PDB entry 8B6H | electron microscopy, 2.60 A resolution | chains Da and Db of the 106 polymer chains in the assembly

== Chain Da ==
Protein: Cytochrome c oxidase subunit 1
From: Tetrahymena thermophila SB210
UniProtKB: Q950Y4 (Q950Y4_TETTH); residues 1-688 here = UniProt positions 1-688
Sequence (688 residues; each row starts with the number of its first residue):
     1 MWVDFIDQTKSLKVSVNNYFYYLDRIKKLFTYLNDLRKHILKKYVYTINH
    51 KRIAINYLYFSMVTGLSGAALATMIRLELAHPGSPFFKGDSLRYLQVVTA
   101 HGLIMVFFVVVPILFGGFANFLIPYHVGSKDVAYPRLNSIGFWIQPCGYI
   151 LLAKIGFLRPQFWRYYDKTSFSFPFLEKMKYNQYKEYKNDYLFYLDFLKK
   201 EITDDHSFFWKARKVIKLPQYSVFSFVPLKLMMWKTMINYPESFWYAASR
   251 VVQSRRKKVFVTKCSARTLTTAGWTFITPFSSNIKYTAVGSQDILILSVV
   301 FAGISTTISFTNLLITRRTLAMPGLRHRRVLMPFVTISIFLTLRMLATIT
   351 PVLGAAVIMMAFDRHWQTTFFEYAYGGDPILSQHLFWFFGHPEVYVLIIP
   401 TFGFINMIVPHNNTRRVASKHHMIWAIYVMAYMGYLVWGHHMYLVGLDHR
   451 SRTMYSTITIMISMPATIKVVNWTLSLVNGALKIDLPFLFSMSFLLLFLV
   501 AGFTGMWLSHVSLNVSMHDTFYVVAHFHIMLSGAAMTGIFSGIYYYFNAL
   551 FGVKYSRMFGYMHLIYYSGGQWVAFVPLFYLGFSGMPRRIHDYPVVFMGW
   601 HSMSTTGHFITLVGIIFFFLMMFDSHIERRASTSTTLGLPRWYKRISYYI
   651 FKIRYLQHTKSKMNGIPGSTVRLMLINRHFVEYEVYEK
Disordered / not traced: 1-17
Differences from the reference sequence: variant Ala-288 (Gly in Q950Y4)
Ion coordination: Ca2+: Glu-78, His-81, His-591; heme a Fe near His-101 (its only coordinating residue here); Cu ion: His-391, His-440, His-441; Mg2+: Asp-519 (shared with Glu-551(Db) of chain Db)
Small-molecule neighbours:
  - 1,2-Distearoyl-sn-glycerophosphoethanolamine (3PE), molecule 1: Leu-297, Val-300, Phe-301, Ile-304, Ile-358, Ala-361, Phe-362, His-365, Trp-366
  - 1,2-Distearoyl-sn-glycerophosphoethanolamine (3PE), molecule 2: Trp-572, Val-573, Val-576, Pro-577, Tyr-580, Trp-600, Met-603
  - 1,2-Distearoyl-sn-glycerophosphoethanolamine (3PE), molecule 3: Phe-609, Leu-612, Ile-616
  - heme a (HEA), molecule 1: Leu-58, Ser-61, Met-62, Gly-65, Ala-69, Ala-72, Ile-75, Arg-76, Leu-79, Tyr-94, Val-98, His-101, Gly-102, Met-105, Val-106, Val-110, Ile-113, Gly-273, Trp-274, Phe-521, Val-524, Phe-527, His-528, Leu-531, Ser-532, Met-536, Ile-539, Phe-540, Ile-543, Tyr-567, Gln-571, Phe-575, Arg-588, Arg-589, Ile-590, His-608, Thr-611, Ile-615, Phe-618, Phe-619
  - heme a (HEA), molecule 2: Trp-274, Thr-275, Trp-387, Val-394, Tyr-395, Ile-398, His-440, His-441, Tyr-443, Thr-459, Ile-462, Ser-463, Ala-466, Thr-467, Val-470, Phe-498, Leu-499, Gly-502, Phe-503, Gly-505, Met-506, Leu-508, Ser-509, Asn-514, Met-517, His-518, Val-523, His-526, Phe-527, Met-530, Leu-531, Arg-588
  - 3-sn-phosphatidic acid (LPP; 2-(hexadecanoyloxy)-1-[(phosphonooxy)methyl]ethyl hexadecanoate), molecule 1: Phe-20, Tyr-22, Leu-23, Lys-27
  - 3-sn-phosphatidic acid (LPP), molecule 2: Leu-23, Ile-26, Lys-27, Phe-30
  - 1,2-diacyl-sn-glycero-3-phosphocholine (PC1), molecule 1: Arg-25, Leu-29, Phe-30, Tyr-32, Leu-33
  - 1,2-diacyl-sn-glycero-3-phosphocholine (PC1), molecule 2: Ala-133, Tyr-134, Pro-135, Arg-136, Leu-137, Ile-140, Phe-301, Ile-304, Thr-307, Ile-308, Thr-311
  - 1,2-diacyl-sn-glycero-3-phosphocholine (PC1), molecule 3: Val-352, Asp-378, Ile-380, Leu-381, His-384, Leu-385, Phe-388, Tyr-432, Tyr-435, Leu-436, Trp-438, Leu-447, Asp-448, Ser-451, Met-454, Tyr-455
  - 1,2-diacyl-sn-glycero-3-phosphocholine (PC1), molecule 4: Ile-358, Phe-362, Trp-366
  - Ubiquinone-8 (UQ8), molecule 1: Leu-496, Val-500, Ile-565, Tyr-566, Gly-569, Trp-572, Val-573, Ile-610, Val-613, Phe-617
  - Ubiquinone-8 (UQ8), molecule 2: Met-558, Phe-559, Tyr-561, Met-562, Ile-565, Tyr-566, Val-573, Met-603, Phe-617

== Chain Db ==
Protein: Cytochrome c oxidase subunit 2
From: Tetrahymena thermophila SB210
UniProtKB: Q950Y9 (Q950Y9_TETTH); residue numbers follow UniProt; this construct covers 1-604
Sequence (604 residues; numbered 1 to 604; the number before each row is that of its first residue):
     1 MWGNLWTEASYQLNFNIGFSSLRSDVLIHLAQWQYWWWFWFALIWSFYYF
    51 IILKVARFRVLKMRPKISTSYRPHGKWGDFLACIIPLIWCINILTNSNLI
   101 LRLIEWQNESSLFTVRVRARQWYWIYKFELKNFTDILSTPKNIGNNRWQI
   151 NTFGELQTADDYLHVLQLRSQNKWVKNYWNRSLQETGKTNKAHVISPQEQ
   201 LRLSLINQYKSLNLSSSIKHNAPFINRDLYVFDDLFSYNLGDITTKKSLF
   251 NDKNSFLTSYSYLNNNSWNNNEFDLIDNLPFTTLFDNNDLFNNYKSFFQD
   301 SIFNSPKKQLSSDSKQLFKHIIYRSIKNNIIQDYTKLVKHEDFDEYSRWI
   351 KRSPGEVLPLRIIKYPLGLETIHNNIFENTNNEGNVELFRLRFNSNSSKM
   401 QHKLVQDTIYLTLKQKRYNRKKVVAPQIKYYKDDNGNKTDLVKYTGKPYL
   451 SNDKLLKQSIYDQTTQYKLIKKNKKRGELIPVTLARRILRTKKTLVLPAH
   501 VNITLITNSYDIVHSWFIPGLGIKLDCVPGRSTHHTFFIDNVGFYYGQCA
   551 EICGRYHHHMPIRVCALPFEHFLLWWNTFGLPKMLNTVSRKRFETHYELR
   601 KYSW
Ion coordination: dinuclear copper ion: His-514, Glu-551, His-557; Mg2+: Glu-551 (shared with Asp-519(Da) of chain Da)
Small-molecule neighbours:
  - ATP (adenosine-5'-triphosphate): Gly-368, Leu-369, Glu-370, Thr-371
  - heme a (HEA): Trp-37, Trp-38, Phe-41, Trp-89
  - 1,2-diacyl-sn-glycero-3-phosphocholine (PC1), molecule 1: Phe-39, Trp-40, Phe-41, Ala-42, Leu-43, Ile-85, Ile-88, Ile-91, Asn-92
  - 1,2-diacyl-sn-glycero-3-phosphocholine (PC1), molecule 2: Lys-76, Trp-77, Phe-80, Leu-81, Ile-84, Leu-87, Ile-88, Ile-91, Leu-94

== How chain Da and chain Db interact ==
Residue-residue contacts (141):
  Gly-83(Da) with Arg-487(Db)
  Gly-89(Da) with Arg-555(Db)
  Ser-91(Da) with Arg-555(Db), hydrogen bond (side chain-backbone); His-558(Db), hydrogen bond
  Leu-92(Da) with Arg-555(Db)
  Leu-95(Da) with Ile-552(Db), hydrophobic; Gly-554(Db)
  Thr-262(Da) with Arg-555(Db)
  Arg-267(Da) with Trp-122(Db)
  Thr-271(Da) with Ile-552(Db)
  Ala-272(Da) with Ile-552(Db)
  Gly-273(Da) with Ile-552(Db)
  Ile-277(Da) with Val-513(Db), hydrophobic
  Thr-278(Da) with Val-513(Db)
  Phe-280(Da) with Ile-512(Db), hydrophobic; Cys-553(Db); Gly-554(Db)
  Tyr-286(Da) with Gln-121(Db); Asp-511(Db), hydrogen bond (side chain-backbone); Ile-512(Db), hydrophobic
  Tyr-373(Da) with Pro-529(Db), hydrophobic; Gly-530(Db)
  Ile-380(Da) with Val-528(Db), hydrophobic; Arg-531(Db)
  Thr-414(Da) with Ser-68(Db)
  Arg-415(Da) with Ser-68(Db)
  Arg-416(Da) with Ser-70(Db), hydrogen bond; Tyr-71(Db); Arg-72(Db); Pro-73(Db)
  Ser-419(Da) with Pro-73(Db)
  His-421(Da) with Pro-73(Db)
  His-422(Da) with Gly-75(Db), hydrogen bond (side chain-backbone); Lys-76(Db); Asp-79(Db), salt bridge
  Leu-444(Da) with Lys-524(Db); Asp-526(Db)
  Val-445(Da) with Asp-526(Db), hydrogen bond (backbone-side chain); Val-528(Db); Arg-531(Db), hydrogen bond (backbone-side chain)
  Gly-446(Da) with Arg-531(Db), hydrogen bond (backbone-side chain)
  His-449(Da) with Glu-105(Db), salt bridge; Trp-106(Db)
  Arg-452(Da) with Glu-105(Db), salt bridge
  Ile-460(Da) with Cys-90(Db), hydrogen bond (backbone-side chain); Leu-94(Db), hydrophobic
  Ser-463(Da) with Cys-90(Db)
  Met-464(Da) with Cys-83(Db), hydrogen bond (backbone-side chain)
  Thr-467(Da) with Pro-86(Db)
  Ile-468(Da) with Asp-79(Db); Cys-83(Db), hydrophobic
  Val-470(Da) with Tyr-48(Db)
  Thr-474(Da) with Tyr-48(Db), hydrogen bond
  Leu-477(Da) with Val-55(Db)
  Val-478(Da) with Ile-51(Db), hydrophobic
  Asn-479(Da) with Arg-59(Db); Lys-66(Db), hydrogen bond; Ser-68(Db), hydrogen bond (backbone-side chain)
  Gly-480(Da) with Arg-59(Db); Lys-66(Db)
  Ala-481(Da) with Arg-59(Db); Leu-61(Db), hydrophobic; Pro-65(Db), hydrophobic
  Leu-482(Da) with Arg-59(Db), hydrogen bond (backbone-backbone); Val-60(Db); Leu-61(Db), hydrogen bond (backbone-backbone)
  Lys-483(Da) with Leu-61(Db)
  Phe-503(Da) with Trp-38(Db), hydrophobic
  Met-506(Da) with Trp-89(Db), hydrophobic; Cys-90(Db), hydrophobic; Ile-93(Db), hydrophobic
  Trp-507(Da) with Trp-33(Db); Gln-34(Db); Trp-37(Db); Trp-38(Db)
  His-510(Da) with Leu-30(Db); Ile-93(Db); Asn-96(Db), hydrogen bond; Ser-97(Db), hydrogen bond (side chain-backbone)
  Val-511(Da) with Ser-97(Db), hydrogen bond (backbone-side chain)
  Ser-512(Da) with Ser-97(Db), hydrogen bond (side chain-backbone); Ile-100(Db)
  Leu-513(Da) with Leu-30(Db); Gln-34(Db)
  Val-515(Da) with Gly-522(Db); Lys-524(Db), hydrogen bond (backbone-side chain)
  Ser-516(Da) with Phe-517(Db); Lys-524(Db), hydrogen bond (backbone-side chain)
  His-518(Da) with Lys-524(Db), hydrogen bond (backbone-side chain); Glu-551(Db), salt bridge
  Asp-519(Da) with Ala-550(Db); Glu-551(Db)
  Thr-520(Da) with Phe-517(Db)
  Tyr-580(Da) with Asn-16(Db); Ile-17(Db), hydrophobic
  Phe-583(Da) with Ile-17(Db); Gly-18(Db); Phe-19(Db), hydrophobic; Ser-20(Db); Gln-34(Db)
  Ser-584(Da) with Gln-12(Db); Asn-16(Db), hydrogen bond; Gly-18(Db); Ser-20(Db)
  Pro-587(Da) with Gln-548(Db); Cys-549(Db)
  Arg-588(Da) with His-557(Db), hydrogen bond (backbone-side chain)
  Arg-589(Da) with Ile-552(Db); His-557(Db)
  Ile-590(Da) with His-557(Db); His-558(Db)
  His-591(Da) with His-558(Db), hydrogen bond
  Asp-592(Da) with Arg-487(Db), salt bridge; His-558(Db)
  Tyr-593(Da) with Ile-488(Db)
  Pro-594(Da) with Ile-488(Db); Leu-489(Db), hydrophobic; Gln-548(Db)
  Val-595(Da) with Asn-14(Db); Arg-476(Db); Arg-487(Db)
  Val-596(Da) with Gln-12(Db); Leu-13(Db); Asn-14(Db)
  Phe-597(Da) with Asn-14(Db)
  Met-598(Da) with Asn-14(Db), hydrogen bond (backbone-side chain)
  Gly-599(Da) with Asn-14(Db), hydrogen bond (backbone-side chain); Phe-15(Db)
  Trp-600(Da) with Phe-15(Db); Asn-16(Db), hydrogen bond (side chain-backbone); Ile-17(Db), hydrophobic
  Trp-642(Da) with Leu-61(Db), hydrophobic; Pro-65(Db), hydrophobic; Ile-67(Db); Ser-68(Db)
  Tyr-643(Da) with Ser-68(Db); Thr-69(Db), hydrogen bond (backbone-side chain); Ser-70(Db); Tyr-71(Db), hydrophobic
  Lys-644(Da) with Tyr-71(Db), hydrogen bond
  Tyr-648(Da) with Ile-67(Db), hydrophobic
Also at the interface, not in a pair above, chain Da (86 interface residues in all): Pro-82, Pro-279, Pro-379, Gln-383, Lys-420, Leu-447, Met-461, Val-471, Ile-484, Met-517, Gly-585, Arg-645
Also at the interface, not in a pair above, chain Db (78 interface residues in all): Ala-82, Leu-87, Leu-101, Val-482, Ala-485, Tyr-510, Pro-519, Ile-523

== In short ==
86 residues of chain Da face 78 of chain Db across their interface; the contacts include 30 hydrogen bonds and
5 salt bridges. Among the polar pairs are His-422(Da)/Asp-79(Db), His-449(Da)/Glu-105(Db) and
Arg-452(Da)/Glu-105(Db). One heme a molecule is bound between chain Da and chain Db.
Chain Da is Cytochrome c oxidase subunit 1 and chain Db is Cytochrome c oxidase subunit 2, both from
Tetrahymena thermophila SB210; the structure, Cryo-EM structure of cytochrome c oxidase dimer (complex IV)
from respiratory supercomplex of Tetrahymena thermophila, was determined by electron microscopy together with
8B6F and 8B6J from the same study.
